Entry 3TNZ (X-ray diffraction, 2.25 A resolution); this record covers chains A and B.

[Chain A (and B)]
Name: Iodotyrosine dehalogenase 1
Organism: Mus musculus
Notes: EC 1.22.1.1; chain B of this document is another copy of the same molecule, construct and numbering; everything in this record applies to it too
UniProtKB: Q9DCX8 (IYD1_MOUSE); residues 34-285 here = UniProt positions 34-285
Chain sequence (259 residues; each row starts with the number of its first residue):
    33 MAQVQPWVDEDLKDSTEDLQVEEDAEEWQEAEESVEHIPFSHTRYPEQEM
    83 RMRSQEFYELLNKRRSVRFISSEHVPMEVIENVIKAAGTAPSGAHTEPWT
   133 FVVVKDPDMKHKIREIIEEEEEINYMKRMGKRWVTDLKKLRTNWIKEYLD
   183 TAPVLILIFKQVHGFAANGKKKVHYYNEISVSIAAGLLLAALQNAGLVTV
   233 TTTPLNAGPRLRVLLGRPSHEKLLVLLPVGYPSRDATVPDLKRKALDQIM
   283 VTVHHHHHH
Not modelled in the structure: 33-65, 288-291 (chain B: 33-65, 287-291)
Sequence notes: initiating methionine (33); engineered mutation Ala217 (Cys in Q9DCX8), Ala239 (Cys in Q9DCX8); expression tag (286-291)
Swiss-Prot annotation at these positions:
  - binding site (FMN): Arg96 to Arg100, Ser124, Gly125, Thr233 to Thr235, Arg275
  - binding site (3,5-diiodo-L-tyrosine): Ala126, Glu153, Tyr157, Lys178
  - binding site (3-iodo-L-tyrosine): Ala126, Glu153, Tyr157, Lys178
  - mutagenesis: Glu153 (E153Q: Loss of enzyme activity)
Small-molecule neighbours:
  - citrate anion (FLC): His106, Val107, Pro108, Met109
  - FMN (flavin mononucleotide), molecule 1: Arg96, Arg97, Ser98, Arg100, Leu172, Thr174, Val232, Thr233, Thr234, Thr235, Leu273, Arg275
  - FMN, molecule 2: Pro123, Ser124, Gly125, Ala126, His127, Tyr208, Ile211, Ser212, Ile215
  - 3-iodo-tyrosine (IYR), molecule 1: Arg100, Glu153, Tyr157, Met161, Trp165, Leu169, Leu172, Thr174, Asn175, Lys178, Tyr180, Thr235
  - 3-iodo-tyrosine (IYR), molecule 2: Gly125, Ala126, Tyr207, Tyr208

[Chain A / chain B interface]
Pairs across the interface (196):
  Ser66(A) - Lys171(B)
  Val67(A) - Arg173(B)  hydrogen bond (backbone-side chain)
  Val67(A) - Asp272(B)
  Glu68(A) - Pro271(B)
  Glu68(A) - Asp272(B)  hydrogen bond (backbone-backbone)
  His69(A) - Lys171(B)  hydrogen bond (side chain-backbone)
  His69(A) - Leu172(B)
  His69(A) - Arg173(B)  hydrogen bond
  His69(A) - Val270(B)
  His69(A) - Pro271(B)
  Ile70(A) - Thr269(B)
  Ile70(A) - Val270(B)  hydrogen bond (backbone-backbone)
  Ile70(A) - Asp272(B)
  Pro71(A) - Ala268(B)
  Phe72(A) - Arg97(B)
  Phe72(A) - Val99(B)  hydrophobic
  Phe72(A) - Val230(B)  hydrophobic
  Phe72(A) - Pro264(B)  hydrophobic
  Phe72(A) - Ala268(B)  hydrogen bond (backbone-backbone)
  His74(A) - Gly228(B)  hydrogen bond (side chain-backbone)
  His74(A) - Val230(B)
  His74(A) - Pro264(B)
  Thr75(A) - Lys95(B)
  Thr75(A) - Gly228(B)
  Arg76(A) - Glu105(B)  salt bridge
  Arg76(A) - Tyr263(B)
  Tyr77(A) - Asn226(B)
  Tyr77(A) - Ala227(B)
  Tyr77(A) - Gly228(B)
  Met82(A) - Val111(B)
  Met82(A) - Ala227(B)
  Met82(A) - Tyr263(B)  hydrogen bond
  Arg83(A) - Pro108(B)
  Arg83(A) - Glu110(B)  salt bridge
  Arg83(A) - Asn114(B)
  Arg85(A) - Leu92(B)
  Arg85(A) - Asn226(B)  hydrogen bond (side chain-backbone)
  Ser86(A) - Val111(B)
  Ser86(A) - Asn114(B)  hydrogen bond
  Gln87(A) - Asn114(B)
  Phe89(A) - Phe89(B)  hydrophobic
  Phe89(A) - Ala222(B)
  Phe89(A) - Ala223(B)  hydrophobic
  Phe89(A) - Asn226(B)
  Tyr90(A) - Asn114(B)
  Tyr90(A) - Lys117(B)
  Tyr90(A) - Ala118(B)
  Tyr90(A) - Thr121(B)
  Leu92(A) - Arg85(B)
  Leu93(A) - Ala118(B)  hydrophobic
  Leu93(A) - Thr121(B)
  Asn94(A) - Thr121(B)
  Lys95(A) - Thr75(B)
  Arg96(A) - Thr121(B)  hydrogen bond (side chain-backbone)
  Arg96(A) - Ala122(B)
  Arg96(A) - Pro123(B)
  Arg97(A) - Phe72(B)
  Val99(A) - Phe72(B)  hydrophobic
  Glu105(A) - Arg76(B)  salt bridge
  Pro108(A) - Arg83(B)
  Glu110(A) - Arg83(B)  salt bridge
  Val111(A) - Ser86(B)
  Asn114(A) - Arg83(B)
  Asn114(A) - Ser86(B)  hydrogen bond
  Asn114(A) - Gln87(B)
  Asn114(A) - Tyr90(B)
  Ile116(A) - Ile281(B)
  Ile116(A) - Met282(B)  hydrophobic
  Lys117(A) - Tyr90(B)
  Lys117(A) - Leu278(B)
  Ala118(A) - Tyr90(B)
  Ala118(A) - Leu93(B)  hydrophobic
  Thr121(A) - Tyr90(B)
  Thr121(A) - Leu93(B)
  Thr121(A) - Asn94(B)
  Thr121(A) - Arg96(B)  hydrogen bond (backbone-side chain)
  Thr121(A) - Arg275(B)
  Ala122(A) - Arg96(B)
  Pro123(A) - Arg96(B)
  Pro123(A) - Leu221(B)  hydrophobic
  Pro123(A) - Thr233(B)
  Ala126(A) - Lys171(B)
  His127(A) - Leu273(B)
  His127(A) - Lys274(B)  hydrogen bond (side chain-backbone)
  Thr128(A) - Lys276(B)
  Glu129(A) - Lys274(B)
  Glu129(A) - Arg275(B)
  Glu129(A) - Lys276(B)  hydrogen bond (side chain-backbone)
  Trp131(A) - Ile281(B)
  Thr132(A) - Ile281(B)
  Phe133(A) - Ile281(B)  hydrogen bond (backbone-backbone)
  Phe133(A) - Met282(B)
  Phe133(A) - Val283(B)  hydrogen bond (backbone-backbone)
  Val134(A) - Val283(B)
  Val134(A) - Val285(B)  hydrophobic
  Val135(A) - Met282(B)  hydrophobic
  Val135(A) - Val283(B)  hydrogen bond (backbone-backbone)
  Val135(A) - Thr284(B)
  Val135(A) - Val285(B)  hydrogen bond (backbone-backbone)
  Asp138(A) - His286(B)  salt bridge
  Met141(A) - His286(B)
  Arg164(A) - Lys203(B)
  Arg164(A) - Tyr207(B)
  Trp165(A) - Tyr207(B)  hydrogen bond (backbone-side chain)
  Trp165(A) - Tyr208(B)
  Asp168(A) - Tyr207(B)  hydrogen bond
  Lys171(A) - Val67(B)
  Lys171(A) - His69(B)  hydrogen bond (backbone-side chain)
  Lys171(A) - Ala126(B)
  Leu172(A) - His69(B)
  Arg173(A) - Val67(B)  hydrogen bond (side chain-backbone)
  Arg173(A) - His69(B)  hydrogen bond
  Lys203(A) - Arg164(B)
  Tyr207(A) - Arg164(B)
  Tyr207(A) - Trp165(B)  hydrogen bond (side chain-backbone)
  Tyr207(A) - Asp168(B)  hydrogen bond
  Tyr208(A) - Trp165(B)
  Tyr208(A) - Thr235(B)
  Tyr208(A) - Leu237(B)
  Glu210(A) - Ile211(B)
  Ile211(A) - Glu210(B)
  Ile211(A) - Ser214(B)
  Ile211(A) - Leu256(B)  hydrophobic
  Ser214(A) - Ile211(B)
  Ser214(A) - Ser214(B)
  Ser214(A) - Ile215(B)
  Ile215(A) - Ser214(B)
  Ile215(A) - Gly218(B)
  Ile215(A) - Leu221(B)  hydrophobic
  Gly218(A) - Ile215(B)
  Gly218(A) - Leu219(B)
  Leu219(A) - Gly218(B)
  Leu219(A) - Ala222(B)  hydrophobic
  Leu221(A) - Pro123(B)  hydrophobic
  Leu221(A) - Ile215(B)  hydrophobic
  Ala222(A) - Phe89(B)
  Ala222(A) - Leu219(B)  hydrophobic
  Ala223(A) - Phe89(B)  hydrophobic
  Asn226(A) - Tyr77(B)
  Asn226(A) - Arg85(B)  hydrogen bond (backbone-side chain)
  Asn226(A) - Phe89(B)
  Ala227(A) - Tyr77(B)
  Ala227(A) - Met82(B)
  Gly228(A) - His74(B)  hydrogen bond (backbone-side chain)
  Gly228(A) - Thr75(B)
  Gly228(A) - Tyr77(B)
  Val230(A) - Phe72(B)  hydrophobic
  Val230(A) - His74(B)
  Thr233(A) - Pro123(B)
  Thr235(A) - Tyr208(B)
  Leu237(A) - Tyr208(B)
  Leu247(A) - Val285(B)  hydrophobic
  Arg249(A) - Val283(B)
  Leu256(A) - Ile211(B)  hydrophobic
  Tyr263(A) - Arg76(B)
  Tyr263(A) - Met82(B)  hydrogen bond
  Pro264(A) - Phe72(B)  hydrophobic
  Pro264(A) - His74(B)
  Ala268(A) - Pro71(B)
  Ala268(A) - Phe72(B)  hydrogen bond (backbone-backbone)
  Thr269(A) - Ile70(B)
  Thr269(A) - Phe72(B)
  Val270(A) - His69(B)
  Val270(A) - Ile70(B)  hydrogen bond (backbone-backbone)
  Pro271(A) - Glu68(B)
  Pro271(A) - His69(B)
  Asp272(A) - Val67(B)
  Asp272(A) - Glu68(B)  hydrogen bond (backbone-backbone)
  Asp272(A) - Ile70(B)
  Leu273(A) - His127(B)
  Lys274(A) - His127(B)  hydrogen bond (backbone-side chain)
  Lys274(A) - Glu129(B)
  Arg275(A) - Thr121(B)
  Arg275(A) - Glu129(B)
  Lys276(A) - Thr128(B)
  Lys276(A) - Glu129(B)  hydrogen bond (backbone-side chain)
  Leu278(A) - Lys117(B)
  Ile281(A) - Ile116(B)
  Ile281(A) - Trp131(B)
  Ile281(A) - Thr132(B)
  Ile281(A) - Phe133(B)  hydrogen bond (backbone-backbone)
  Met282(A) - Ile116(B)  hydrophobic
  Met282(A) - Phe133(B)
  Met282(A) - Val135(B)  hydrophobic
  Val283(A) - Phe133(B)  hydrogen bond (backbone-backbone)
  Val283(A) - Val134(B)
  Val283(A) - Val135(B)  hydrogen bond (backbone-backbone)
  Val283(A) - Arg249(B)
  Thr284(A) - Val135(B)
  Val285(A) - Val134(B)  hydrophobic
  Val285(A) - Val135(B)  hydrogen bond (backbone-backbone)
  Val285(A) - Leu247(B)  hydrophobic
  His286(A) - Asp138(B)
  His286(A) - Met141(B)
  His287(A) - Asp138(B)  salt bridge
  His287(A) - Asp140(B)  salt bridge
Also at the interface, not in a pair above, chain A (103 interface residues in all): Glu79, Ser98, Glu113, Gly120, Val136, Leu169, Lys170, Gln193, Leu229
Also at the interface, not in a pair above, chain B (103 interface residues in all): Ser66, Glu79, Ser98, Glu113, Gly120, Val136, Leu169, Lys170, Gln193, Leu229

[Summary]
The chain A/chain B interface involves 103 residues from each chain, with 38 hydrogen bonds and 7 salt
bridges. Polar contacts include Arg76(A)-Glu105(B), Arg83(A)-Glu110(B) and Asp138(A)-His286(B). Ligands of
chain A: flavin mononucleotide, 3-iodo-tyrosine and citrate anion.
Both chains are Iodotyrosine dehalogenase 1 (Mus musculus). Entry 3TNZ (Crystal structure of Mus musculus
iodotyrosine deiodinase (IYD) C217A, C239A bound to FMN and mono-iodotyrosine (MIT)) was determined by X-ray
diffraction together with 3TO0 from the same study.
